PDB entry 1GFI | X-ray diffraction, 2.20 A resolution | chain A

Chain A:
Protein: Guanine nucleotide-binding protein G
Organism: Rattus norvegicus
UniProt: P10824 (GNAI1_RAT); residues 2-354 here correspond to UniProt positions 1-353 (UniProt number = residue number - 1)
Chain sequence (353 residues; each row starts with the number of its first residue):
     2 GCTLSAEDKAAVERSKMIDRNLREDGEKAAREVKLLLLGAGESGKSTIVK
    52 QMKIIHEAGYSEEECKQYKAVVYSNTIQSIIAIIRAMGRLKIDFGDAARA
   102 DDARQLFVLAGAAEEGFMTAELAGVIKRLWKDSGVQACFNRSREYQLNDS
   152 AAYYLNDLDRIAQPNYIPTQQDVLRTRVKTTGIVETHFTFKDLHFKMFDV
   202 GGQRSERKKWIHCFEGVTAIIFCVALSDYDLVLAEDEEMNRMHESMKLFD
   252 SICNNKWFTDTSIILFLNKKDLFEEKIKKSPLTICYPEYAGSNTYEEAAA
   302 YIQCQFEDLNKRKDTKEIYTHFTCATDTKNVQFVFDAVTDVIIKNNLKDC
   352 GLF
Disordered / not traced: 2-32, 346-354
Swiss-Prot annotation at these positions:
  - binding site (Mg(2+)): T182
Ion coordination: Mg2+: S47, T181 (together with GDP, tetrafluoroaluminate)
Ligand contacts: GDP (guanosine-5'-diphosphate): A41, G42, E43, S44, G45, K46, S47, T48, D150, S151, L175, R176, T177, R178, V179, T181, N269, K270, D272, L273, T324, C325, A326, T327

Summary:
Ligands of chain A: GDP. S47 and T181 form the Mg2+ site. From UniProt: Mg2+-binding residue T182.
Chain A is Guanine nucleotide-binding protein G (Rattus norvegicus); the structure, Structures of active
conformations of gi alpha 1 and the mechanism of GTP hydrolysis, was determined by X-ray diffraction,
deposited together with 1GIL and 1GIA.
